Entry 8CLS (electron microscopy, 4.00 A resolution); this record covers chains A and D of the 8 polymer chains in the assembly.

Chain A:
Protein: Insulin-like receptor
Organism: Drosophila melanogaster
Notes: EC 2.7.10.1
Reference sequence: P09208 (INSR_DROME); residue numbers follow UniProt; this construct covers 264-1310
Sequence (1068 residues; numbered 263 to 1330; the number before each row is that of its first residue):
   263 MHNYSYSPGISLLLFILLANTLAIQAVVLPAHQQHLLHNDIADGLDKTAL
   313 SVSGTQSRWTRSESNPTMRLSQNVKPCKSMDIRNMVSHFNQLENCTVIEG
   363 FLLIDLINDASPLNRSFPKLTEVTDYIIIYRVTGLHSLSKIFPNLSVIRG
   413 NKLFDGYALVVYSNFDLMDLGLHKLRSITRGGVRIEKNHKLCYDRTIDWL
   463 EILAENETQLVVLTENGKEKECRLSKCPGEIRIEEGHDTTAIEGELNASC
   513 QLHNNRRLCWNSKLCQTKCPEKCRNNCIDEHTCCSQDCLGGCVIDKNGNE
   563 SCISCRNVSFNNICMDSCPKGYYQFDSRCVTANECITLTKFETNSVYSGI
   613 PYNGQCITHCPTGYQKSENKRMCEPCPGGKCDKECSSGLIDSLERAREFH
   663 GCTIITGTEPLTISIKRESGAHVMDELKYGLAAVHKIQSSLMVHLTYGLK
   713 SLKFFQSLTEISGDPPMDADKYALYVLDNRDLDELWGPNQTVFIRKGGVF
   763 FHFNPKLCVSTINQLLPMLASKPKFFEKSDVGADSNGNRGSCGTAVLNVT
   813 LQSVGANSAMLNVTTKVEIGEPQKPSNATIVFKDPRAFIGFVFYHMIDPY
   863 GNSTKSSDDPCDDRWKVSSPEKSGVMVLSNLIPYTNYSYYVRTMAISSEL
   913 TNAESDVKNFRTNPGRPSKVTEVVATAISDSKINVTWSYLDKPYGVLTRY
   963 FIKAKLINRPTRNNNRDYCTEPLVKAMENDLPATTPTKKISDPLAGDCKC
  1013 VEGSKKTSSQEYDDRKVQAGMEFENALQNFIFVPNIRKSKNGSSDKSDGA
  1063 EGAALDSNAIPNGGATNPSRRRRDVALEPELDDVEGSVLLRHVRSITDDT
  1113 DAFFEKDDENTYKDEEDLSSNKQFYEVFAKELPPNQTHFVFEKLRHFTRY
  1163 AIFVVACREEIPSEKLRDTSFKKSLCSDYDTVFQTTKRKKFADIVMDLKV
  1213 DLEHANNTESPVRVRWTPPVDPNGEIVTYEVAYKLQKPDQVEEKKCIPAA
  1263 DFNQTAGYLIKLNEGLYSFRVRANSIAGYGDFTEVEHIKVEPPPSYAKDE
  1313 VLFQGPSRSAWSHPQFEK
Disordered / not traced: 263-327, 483-512, 986-1031, 1048-1117, 1311-1330
Construct notes: initiating methionine (263); expression tag (1311-1330)
Disulfide bonds: Cys339-Cys357, Cys521-Cys527, Cys531-Cys539, Cys535-Cys545, Cys546-Cys554, Cys550-Cys564, Cys567-Cys576, Cys580-Cys591, Cys597-Cys618, Cys622-Cys635, Cys638-Cys643, Cys647-Cys664, Cys770-Cys804, Cys981-Cys1258, Cys1169-Cys1188
UniProt features mapped onto this chain:
  - glycosylation (N-linked (GlcNAc...) asparagine): Asn265, Asn356, Asn376, Asn406, Asn468, Asn509, Asn561, Asn569, Asn751, Asn810, Asn824, Asn839, Asn864, Asn898, Asn946, Asn1053, Asn1147, Asn1218, Asn1265
From the paper describing this entry:
  - contacts within the chain: Tyr419-Arg446 (hydrogen bond), Arg446-Glu448 (hydrogen bond), Arg1170-Glu1176
  - post-translational modification sites: Asn606
  - self-association interface (contacts with another copy of this molecule); pairs are residue here / residue on that copy: Cys873-Cys873 (disulfide), Glu1242
  - mutagenesis - V811D, Y902C: decreased stability (proposed by the authors, not directly observed)

Chain D:
Protein: Probable insulin-like peptide 5
Reference sequence: Q7KUD5 (INSL5_DROME); residues 1-28 here correspond to UniProt positions 24-51 (UniProt number = residue number + 23)
Sequence (28 residues; each row starts with the number of its first residue):
     1 NSLRACGPALMDMLRVACPNGFNSMFAK
Disordered / not traced: 28

Interface between chain A and chain D:
Residue-residue contacts (10):
  Val879(A) - Asn1(D)
  Ser881(A) - Asn1(D)  hydrogen bond
  Glu1036(A) - Gly7(D)
  Gln1040(A) - Gly7(D)  hydrogen bond (side chain-backbone)
  Gln1040(A) - Leu10(D)
  Phe1042(A) - Met25(D)
  Ile1043(A) - Asn23(D)  hydrogen bond (backbone-side chain)
  Phe1044(A) - Met11(D)  hydrophobic
  Phe1044(A) - Leu14(D)  hydrophobic
  Val1045(A) - Met25(D)  hydrophobic
Interface residues without a listed pair, chain A (10 interface residues in all): Ser880, Met1033
Interface residues without a listed pair, chain D (9 interface residues in all): Pro8, Phe22
The authors on this interface:
  - residue pairs: Val1045(A)-Met25(D)

Overview:
Chain A and chain D form an interface of 10 and 9 residues respectively; the contacts include 3 hydrogen
bonds. Polar contacts include Ser881(A)-Asn1(D), Gln1040(A)-Gly7(D) and Ile1043(A)-Asn23(D). The authors
report a contact between Val1045(A) and Met25(D). The paper reports that V811D and Y902C of chain A reduce
stability; a modification site at Asn606(A).
Here chain A is Insulin-like receptor (Drosophila melanogaster) and chain D is Probable insulin-like peptide
5. Entry 8CLS (Drosophila melanogaster insulin receptor ectodomain in complex with DILP5) was determined by
electron microscopy.
